Entry 8J5R (electron microscopy, 3.28 A resolution); this record covers chains B and D of the 4 polymer chains in the assembly.

Chain B:
Name: Putative peptide transport permease protein Rv1283c
Organism: Mycobacterium tuberculosis (strain ATCC 25618 / H37Rv)
UniProt: P9WFZ7 (Y1283_MYCTU); residue numbers follow UniProt; this construct covers 1-325
Chain sequence (325 residues; numbered 1 to 325; the number before each row is that of its first residue):
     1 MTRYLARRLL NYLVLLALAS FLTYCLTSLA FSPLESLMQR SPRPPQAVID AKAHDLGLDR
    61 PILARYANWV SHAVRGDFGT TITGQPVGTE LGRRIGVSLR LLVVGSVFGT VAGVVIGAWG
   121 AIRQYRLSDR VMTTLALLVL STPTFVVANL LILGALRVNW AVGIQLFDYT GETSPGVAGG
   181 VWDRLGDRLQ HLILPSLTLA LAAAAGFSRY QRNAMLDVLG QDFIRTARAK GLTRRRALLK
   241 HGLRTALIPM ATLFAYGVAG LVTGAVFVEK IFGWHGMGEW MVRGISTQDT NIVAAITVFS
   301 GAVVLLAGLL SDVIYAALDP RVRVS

Chain D:
Name: Uncharacterized ABC transporter ATP-binding protein Rv1281c
Organism: Mycobacterium tuberculosis (strain ATCC 25618 / H37Rv)
UniProt: P9WQJ5 (Y1281_MYCTU); residue numbers follow UniProt; this construct covers 1-612
Chain sequence (612 residues; numbered 1 to 612; the number before each row is that of its first residue):
     1 MSPLLEVTDL AVTFRTDGDP VTAVRGISYR VEPGEVVAMV GESGSGKSAA AMAVVGLLPE
    61 YAQVRGSVRL QGTELLGLAD NAMSRFRGKA IGTVFQDPMS ALTPVYTVGD QIAEAIEVHQ
   121 PRVGKKAARR RAVELLDLVG ISQPQRRSRA FPHELSGGER QRVVIAIAIA NDPDLLICDE
   181 PTTALDVTVQ AQILDVLKAA RDVTGAGVLI ITHDLGVVAE FADRALVMYA GRVVESAGVN
   241 DLYRDRRMPY TVGLLGSVPR LDAAQGTRLV PIPGAPPSLA GLAPGCPFAP RCPLVIDECL
   301 TAEPELLDVA TDHRAACIRT ELVTGRSAAD IYRVKTEARP AALGDASVVV RVRHLVKTYR
   361 LAKGVVLRRA IGEVRAVDGI SLELRQGRTL GIVGESGSGK STTLHEILEL AAPQSGSIEV
   421 LGTDVATLGT AERRSLRRDI QVVFQDPVAS LDPRLPVFDL IAEPLQANGF GKNETHARVA
   481 ELLDIVGLRH GDASRYPAEF SGGQKQRIGI ARALALQPKI LALDEPVSAL DVSIQAGIIN
   541 LLLDLQEQFG LSYLFVSHDL SVVKHLAHQV AVMLAGTVVE QGDSEEVFGN PKHEYTRRLL
   601 GAVPQPDPAR RG
Disordered / not traced: 610-612
UniProt features mapped onto this chain:
  - binding site (ATP): Ser43, Gly44, Ser45, Gly46, Lys47, Ser48, Ala49, Tyr61, Gln96, Arg147, Gly158, Glu159, His213, Ser396, Gly397, Ser398, Gly399, Lys400, Ser401, Thr402 and 5 more in UniProt
  - binding site ([4Fe-4S] cluster): Cys286, Cys292, Cys299, Cys317
  - mutagenesis: Cys286 (C286S: Shows a significant reduction in the proportion of OppD in the Opp complex. Strong decrease in ATPase activity), Cys292 (C292S: Shows a significant reduction in the proportion of OppD in the Opp complex. Strong decrease in ATPase activity), Cys299 (C299S: Shows a significant reduction in the proportion of OppD in the Opp complex. Strong decrease in ATPase activity), Cys317 (C317S: Does not affect Opp complex assembly. Small decrease in ATPase activity)
Ion coordination: 4Fe-4S cluster Fe: Cys286, Cys292, Cys299, Cys317
Small-molecule neighbours: 4Fe-4S cluster (SF4): Met248, Pro249, Cys286, Phe288, Ala289, Cys292, Leu294, Val295, Cys299, Pro304, Ala316, Cys317, Ile318, Arg319

Chain B / chain D interface:
Pairs across the interface (40):
  Arg7(B) with Arg369(D)
  Asp222(B) with Ser100(D), hydrogen bond
  Phe223(B) with Ser100(D); Leu102(D); Thr103(D)
  Arg225(B) with Leu57(D); Phe95(D)
  Thr226(B) with Phe95(D); Ala101(D), hydrogen bond (side chain-backbone)
  Arg228(B) with Leu57(D); Asp80(D), salt bridge; Arg87(D)
  Ala229(B) with Leu57(D), hydrophobic; Gly88(D); Phe95(D), hydrophobic
  Lys230(B) with Arg87(D); Gln111(D), hydrogen bond (side chain-backbone); Glu114(D), salt bridge; Ala115(D); Val118(D); His119(D), hydrogen bond (backbone-side chain); Ile167(D)
  Gly231(B) with Ser84(D); Arg87(D); His119(D)
  Leu232(B) with Val118(D), hydrophobic
  Thr233(B) with Asn81(D)
  Arg234(B) with Asp80(D)
  Lys240(B) with Tyr106(D), hydrogen bond (backbone-side chain)
  His241(B) with Thr103(D); Glu114(D), salt bridge
  Thr245(B) with Thr103(D)
  Pro320(B) with Pro104(D); Val105(D); Phe151(D), hydrophobic; His153(D)
  Arg321(B) with His153(D)
  Val324(B) with His153(D), hydrogen bond (backbone-side chain); Glu154(D)
  Ser325(B) with His153(D)
Interface residues without a listed pair, chain B (23 interface residues in all): Gln221, Arg244, Leu318, Arg323
Interface residues without a listed pair, chain D (28 interface residues in all): Met52, Gly56, Thr93, Val366

Overview:
23 residues of chain B face 28 of chain D across their interface, with 6 hydrogen bonds and 3 salt bridges.
Polar contacts include Arg228(B)-Asp80(D), Lys230(B)-Glu114(D) and His241(B)-Glu114(D). Chain D binds 4Fe-4S
cluster.
Here chain B is Putative peptide transport permease protein Rv1283c and chain D is Uncharacterized ABC
transporter ATP-binding protein Rv1281c, both from Mycobacterium tuberculosis (strain ATCC 25618 / H37Rv).
Entry 8J5R (Cryo-EM structure of Mycobacterium tuberculosis OppABCD in the resting state) was determined by
electron microscopy (same publication as 8J5Q, 8J5S, 8J5T and 8J5U).
